9ITT - chains G and R of the 26 polymer chains in the assembly; structure by electron microscopy, 2.96 A resolution.

== Chain G ==
Protein: ATP synthase gamma chain
Organism: Chloroflexus aurantiacus J-10-fl
Reference sequence: A9WGS5 (ATPG_CHLAA); residue numbers follow UniProt; this construct covers 1-290
Amino-acid sequence (290 residues; each row starts with the number of its first residue):
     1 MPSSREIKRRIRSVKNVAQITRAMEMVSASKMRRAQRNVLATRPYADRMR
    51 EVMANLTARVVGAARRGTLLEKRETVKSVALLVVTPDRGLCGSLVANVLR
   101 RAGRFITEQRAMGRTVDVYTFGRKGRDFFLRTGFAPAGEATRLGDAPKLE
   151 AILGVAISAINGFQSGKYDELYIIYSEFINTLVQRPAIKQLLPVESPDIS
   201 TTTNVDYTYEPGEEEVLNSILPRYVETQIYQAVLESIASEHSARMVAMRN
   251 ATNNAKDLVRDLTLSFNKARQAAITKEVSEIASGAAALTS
Not modelled in the structure: 1, 287-290

== Chain R ==
Protein: ATP synthase epsilon chain
Organism: Chloroflexus aurantiacus J-10-fl
Reference sequence: A9WGS3 (ATPE_CHLAA); residue numbers follow UniProt; this construct covers 1-139
Amino-acid sequence (139 residues; each row starts with the number of its first residue):
     1 MPIHLEIVTAERVILSDDVDMISAPTKDGRVGILPRHAPLMTILEPGELD
    51 IIKNGERTPFAVSGGFMEVLPHRVTILADTVERADEIDEARAEQARAEAE
   101 ARRREAQSERDMALAEAKLRKEMVRLRVAQLHKIKRRQS
Not modelled in the structure: 1, 130-139

== Chain G / chain R interface ==
Residue-residue contacts - 60 pairs, chain G then chain R:
  Arg9(G) - Arg127(R)  hydrogen bond (side chain-backbone)
  Arg10(G) - Val128(R)  hydrogen bond (side chain-backbone)
  Arg10(G) - Ala129(R)
  Ser13(G) - Val124(R)  hydrogen bond (side chain-backbone)
  Ser13(G) - Val128(R)
  Val17(G) - Val124(R)  hydrophobic
  Val17(G) - Arg125(R)
  Ile20(G) - Ala117(R)
  Ile20(G) - Arg120(R)
  Ile20(G) - Lys121(R)
  Thr21(G) - Lys121(R)
  Met24(G) - Ala117(R)
  Met24(G) - Lys118(R)
  Met24(G) - Lys121(R)  hydrogen bond
  Val27(G) - Leu114(R)  hydrophobic
  Lys31(G) - Arg110(R)
  Lys31(G) - Leu114(R)
  Thr42(G) - Ala10(R)  hydrogen bond (side chain-backbone)
  Pro44(G) - Val13(R)  hydrophobic
  Tyr45(G) - Val8(R)  hydrophobic
  Tyr45(G) - Thr9(R)
  Tyr45(G) - Ala10(R)
  Tyr45(G) - Leu77(R)
  Tyr45(G) - Ala78(R)
  Arg48(G) - Glu6(R)
  Arg48(G) - Val8(R)
  Arg48(G) - Thr75(R)
  Arg48(G) - Leu77(R)
  Met49(G) - Leu77(R)  hydrophobic
  Leu56(G) - Met41(R)  hydrophobic
  Arg88(G) - Leu114(R)
  Leu90(G) - Lys118(R)
  Leu90(G) - Lys121(R)
  Asp145(G) - Arg110(R)  salt bridge
  Lys148(G) - Glu11(R)
  Leu149(G) - Ala10(R)  hydrophobic
  Leu149(G) - Glu11(R)  hydrogen bond (backbone-side chain)
  Val205(G) - Pro39(R)  hydrophobic
  Val205(G) - Leu70(R)  hydrophobic
  Asp206(G) - Pro39(R)
  Tyr207(G) - Pro39(R)  hydrophobic
  Tyr207(G) - Met41(R)  hydrophobic
  Tyr207(G) - Glu68(R)
  Tyr207(G) - Leu70(R)  hydrophobic
  Thr208(G) - Pro39(R)  hydrogen bond (backbone-backbone)
  Thr208(G) - Leu40(R)
  Thr208(G) - Met41(R)  hydrogen bond (backbone-backbone)
  Tyr209(G) - Met41(R)
  Glu210(G) - Asp28(R)
  Glu210(G) - Leu40(R)
  Glu210(G) - Met41(R)  hydrogen bond (backbone-backbone)
  Pro211(G) - Ile43(R)  hydrophobic
  Glu215(G) - Ile43(R)
  Val216(G) - Ile43(R)  hydrophobic
  Ser219(G) - Ile43(R)
  Ser219(G) - Phe66(R)
  Ile220(G) - Phe66(R)  hydrophobic
  Arg223(G) - Phe66(R)
  Arg223(G) - Asp79(R)
  Met248(G) - Lys121(R)  hydrogen bond
Interface residues without a listed pair, chain G (41 interface residues in all): Val14, Asn16, Arg34, Ala41, Glu51, Val52, Arg142, Tyr230
Interface residues without a listed pair, chain R (37 interface residues in all): Arg12, Thr26, Lys27, Thr42, Val69, Arg73, Ala106, Gln107

== In short ==
41 residues of chain G and 37 residues of chain R are in contact; the contacts include 10 hydrogen bonds and 1
salt bridge. Polar pairs include Asp145(G)-Arg110(R), Arg9(G)-Arg127(R) and Arg10(G)-Val128(R).
Chain G is ATP synthase gamma chain and chain R is ATP synthase epsilon chain, both from Chloroflexus
aurantiacus J-10-fl; the structure, Chloroflexus aurantiacus ADP-bound ATP synthase, state 2, was determined
by electron microscopy (same publication as 9ITJ, 9ITK, 9ITL, 9ITM, 9ITN, 9ITO and 11 further entries).
